1ZG9 - chain A; structure by X-ray diffraction, 2.00 A resolution.

# Chain A
Name: procarboxypeptidase B
Organism: Sus scrofa
Notes: EC 3.4.17.2; fragment: Catalytic Domain
UniProt: P09955 (CBPB1_PIG); the construct lacks a stretch of the UniProt sequence, so the offset changes along the chain: 4-187 = UniProt 111-294; 188-308 = UniProt 296-416
Amino-acid sequence (306 residues; each row starts with the number of its first residue):
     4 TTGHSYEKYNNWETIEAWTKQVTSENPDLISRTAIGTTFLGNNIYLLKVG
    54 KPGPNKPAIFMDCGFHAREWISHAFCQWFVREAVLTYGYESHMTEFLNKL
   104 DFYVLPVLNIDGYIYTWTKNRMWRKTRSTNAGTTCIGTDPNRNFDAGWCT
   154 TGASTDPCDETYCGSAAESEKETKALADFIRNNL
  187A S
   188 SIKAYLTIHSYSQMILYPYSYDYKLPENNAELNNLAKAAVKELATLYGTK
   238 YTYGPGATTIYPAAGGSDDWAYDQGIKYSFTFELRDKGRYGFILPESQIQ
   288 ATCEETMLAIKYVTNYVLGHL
Not modelled in the structure: 4
Cystine bridges: Cys66-Cys79, Cys138-Cys161, Cys152-Cys166
Metal / ion sites: Zn2+: His69, Glu72, His196 (together with L06)
Ligand contacts: L06 (5-{[amino(imino)methyl]amino}-2-(sulfanylmethyl)pentanoic acid): His69, Glu72, Arg127, Asn144, Arg145, His196, Ser197, Leu203, Ser207, Ile247, Tyr248, Ala250, Gly253, Asp255, Asp256, Thr268, Glu270

# Overview
Chain A binds compound L06. His69, Glu72 and His196 form the Zn2+ site.
Chain A is procarboxypeptidase B (Sus scrofa); the structure, Crystal Structure of
5-{[amino(imino)methyl]amino}-2-(sulfanylmethyl)pentanoic acid Bound to Activated Porcine Pancreatic
Carboxypeptidase B, was determined by X-ray diffraction (same publication as 1Z5R, 1ZG7 and 1ZG8).
